2J9U - chains A and B; structure by X-ray diffraction, 2.00 A resolution.

== Chain A ==
Protein: Vacuolar protein sorting-associated protein 28
From: Saccharomyces cerevisiae
UniProtKB: Q02767 (VPS28_YEAST); numbering as in UniProt (aligned over 148-242)
Amino-acid sequence (96 residues; each row starts with the number of its first residue):
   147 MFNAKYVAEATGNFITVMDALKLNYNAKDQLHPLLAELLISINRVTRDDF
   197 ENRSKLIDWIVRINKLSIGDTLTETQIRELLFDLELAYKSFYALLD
Not modelled in the structure: 147, 242
Sequence notes: expression tag (147)
UniProt features mapped onto this chain:
  - mutagenesis: F228 to E231 (Abolishes interaction with VPS20)
What the authors report for this chain:
  - conformationally variable residues (order/disorder transition, side-chain flip): R190, R193

== Chain B ==
Protein: Vacuolar protein sorting-associated protein 36
From: Saccharomyces cerevisiae
UniProtKB: Q06696 (VPS36_YEAST); residues 110-171 here = UniProt positions 110-171
Amino-acid sequence (76 residues; row label = number of the first residue in the row):
   101 MAHHHHHHMASADVVSTWVCPICMVSNETQGEFTKDTLPTPICINCGVPA
   151 DYELTKSSINCSNAIDPNANPRNQFG
Not modelled in the structure: 101-114, 162-176
Sequence notes: expression tag (101-109, 172-176)
Bound ions: Zn2+: C120, C123, C143, C146
UniProt features mapped onto this chain:
  - zinc finger: V114 to D151 (RanBP2-type 1)

== Chain A / chain B interface ==
Residue-residue contacts - 21 pairs, chain A then chain B:
  H178(A) with C146(B), hydrogen bond (side chain-backbone); G147(B)
  A182(A) with V148(B), hydrophobic
  L185(A) with I122(B), hydrophobic
  I186(A) with I122(B); V148(B), hydrophobic; L154(B)
  N189(A) with P121(B); L154(B)
  R190(A) with D151(B), salt bridge
  R193(A) with P121(B), hydrogen bond (side chain-backbone); L154(B)
  I203(A) with I122(B); C123(B), hydrophobic
  I206(A) with V148(B), hydrophobic
  V207(A) with N145(B); C146(B), hydrophobic
  N210(A) with N145(B), hydrogen bond (side chain-backbone); C146(B); G147(B)
  K211(A) with N145(B)
Interface residues without a listed pair, chain A (13 interface residues in all): R199
Interface residues without a listed pair, chain B (11 interface residues in all): I144, P149
Interface features reported in the paper:
  - pairs named by the authors: H178(A)-C146(B) (hydrogen bond), R190(A)-D151(B) (hydrogen bond), R190(A)-L154(B) (hydrophobic contact), R193(A)-L154(B) (hydrophobic contact), N210(A)-N145(B) (hydrogen bond)
  - interface residues, chain A: A182(A), I186(A)
  - interface residues, chain B: I122(B), V148(B)
  - hot spots on chain B (mutagenesis) - I122D (8000-fold), D151R, L154R (60-fold): decreased binding to Vacuolar protein sorting-associated protein 28 (chain A)
  - hot spots on chain B (mutagenesis) - I122D/V148D: abolished binding to Vacuolar protein sorting-associated protein 28 (chain A)

== In short ==
The interface between chain A and chain B involves 13 residues on one side and 11 on the other, with 3
hydrogen bonds and 1 salt bridge. Polar pairs include R190(A)-D151(B), H178(A)-C146(B) and R193(A)-P121(B).
The paper describes hydrogen bonds between H178(A) and C146(B), R190(A) and D151(B) and N210(A) and N145(B);
hydrophobic contacts between R190(A) and L154(B) and R193(A) and L154(B). The paper reports that I122D, D151R
and L154R of chain B reduce binding to Vacuolar protein sorting-associated protein 28 (chain A); interface
residues A182(A), I186(A) and I122(B) among others.
Here chain A is Vacuolar protein sorting-associated protein 28 and chain B is Vacuolar protein
sorting-associated protein 36, both from Saccharomyces cerevisiae. Entry 2J9U (2 Angstrom X-ray structure of
the yeast ESCRT-I Vps28 C-terminus in complex with the NZF-N domain ...) was determined by X-ray diffraction
together with 2J9V and 2J9W from the same study.
